2XAH - chains A and B; structure by X-ray diffraction, 3.10 A resolution.

[Chain A]
Molecule: Lysine-specific histone demethylase 1
Organism: Homo sapiens
Notes: EC 1.-.-.-
UniProtKB: O60341 (KDM1_HUMAN); residue numbers follow UniProt; this construct covers 1-852
Chain sequence (852 residues; row label = number of the first residue in the row):
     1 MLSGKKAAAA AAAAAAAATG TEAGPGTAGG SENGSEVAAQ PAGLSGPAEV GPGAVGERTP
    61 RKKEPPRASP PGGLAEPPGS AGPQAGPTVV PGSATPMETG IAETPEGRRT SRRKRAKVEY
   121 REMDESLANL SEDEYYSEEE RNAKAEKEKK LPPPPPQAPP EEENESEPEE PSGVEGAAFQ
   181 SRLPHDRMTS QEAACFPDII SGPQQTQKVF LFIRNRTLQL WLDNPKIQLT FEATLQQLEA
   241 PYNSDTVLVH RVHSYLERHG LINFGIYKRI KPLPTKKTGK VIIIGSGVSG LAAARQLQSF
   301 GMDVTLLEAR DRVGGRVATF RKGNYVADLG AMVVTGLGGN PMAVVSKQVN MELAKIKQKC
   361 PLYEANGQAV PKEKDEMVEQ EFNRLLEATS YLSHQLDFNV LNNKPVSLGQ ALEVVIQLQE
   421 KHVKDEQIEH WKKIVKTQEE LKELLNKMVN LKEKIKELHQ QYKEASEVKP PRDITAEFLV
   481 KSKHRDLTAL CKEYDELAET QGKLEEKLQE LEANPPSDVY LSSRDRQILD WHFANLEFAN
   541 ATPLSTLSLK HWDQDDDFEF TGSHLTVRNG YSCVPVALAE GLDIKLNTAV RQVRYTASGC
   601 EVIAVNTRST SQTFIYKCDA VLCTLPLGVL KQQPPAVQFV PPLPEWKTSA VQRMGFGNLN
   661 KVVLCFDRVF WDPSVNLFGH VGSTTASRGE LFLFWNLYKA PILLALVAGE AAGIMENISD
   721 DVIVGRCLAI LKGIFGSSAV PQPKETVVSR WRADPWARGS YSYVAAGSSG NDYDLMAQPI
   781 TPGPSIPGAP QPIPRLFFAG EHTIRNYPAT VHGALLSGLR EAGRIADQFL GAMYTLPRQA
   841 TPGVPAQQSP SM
Not modelled in the structure: 1-170, 837-852
Residues lining bound ligands: 3-phenylpropanal / FAD: Ile284, Gly285, Ser286, Gly287, Val288, Ser289, Gly290, Leu307, Glu308, Ala309, Arg310, Gly314, Gly315, Arg316, Val317, Leu329, Gly330, Ala331, Met332, Val333, Phe538, Ala539, Tyr571, Thr588, Ala589, Val590, Thr624, Leu625, Pro626, Val629, Val637, Leu659, Lys661, Trp695, Trp751, Trp756, Ser760, Tyr761, Gly800, Glu801, Ala809, Thr810, Val811, His812, Ala814

[Chain B]
Molecule: Rest corepressor 1
Organism: Homo sapiens
UniProtKB: Q9UKL0 (RCOR1_HUMAN); residue numbers follow UniProt; this construct covers 1-482
Chain sequence (482 residues; each row starts with the number of its first residue):
     1 MVEKGPEVSG KRRGRNNAAA SASAAAASAA ASAACASPAA TAASGAAASS ASAAAASAAA
    61 APNNGQNKSL AAAAPNGNSS SNSWEEGSSG SSSDEEHGGG GMRVGPQYQA VVPDFDPAKL
   121 ARRSQERDNL GMLVWSPNQN LSEAKLDEYI AIAKEKHGYN MEQALGMLFW HKHNIEKSLA
   181 DLPNFTPFPD EWTVEDKVLF EQAFSFHGKT FHRIQQMLPD KSIASLVKFY YSWKKTRTKT
   241 SVMDRHARKQ KREREESEDE LEEANGNNPI DIEVDQNKES KKEVPPTETV PQVKKEKHST
   301 QAKNRAKRKP PKGMFLSQED VEAVSANATA ATTVLRQLDM ELVSVKRQIQ NIKQTNSALK
   361 EKLDGGIEPY RLPEVIQKCN ARWTTEEQLL AVQAIRKYGR DFQAISDVIG NKSVVQVKNF
   421 FVNYRRRFNI DEVLQEWEAE HGKEETNGPS NQKPVKSPDN SIKMPEEEDE APVLDVRYAS
   481 AS
Not modelled in the structure: 1-307, 441-482
UniProt features mapped onto this chain:
  - cross-link: Lys297 (Glycyl lysine isopeptide (Lys-Gly) (interchain with G-Cter in SUMO2))

[How chain A and chain B interact]
Pairs across the interface - 88 pairs, chain A then chain B:
  Glu381(A) with Met314(B)
  Arg384(A) with Pro311(B); Lys312(B), hydrogen bond (side chain-backbone); Gly313(B); Met314(B)
  Glu387(A) with Pro311(B)
  Ala388(A) with Pro311(B); Met314(B), hydrophobic
  Tyr391(A) with Arg308(B); Lys309(B); Pro310(B)
  Leu392(A) with Leu316(B), hydrophobic
  Gln395(A) with Arg308(B)
  Leu396(A) with Leu316(B); Gln318(B), hydrogen bond (backbone-side chain); Val321(B), hydrophobic
  Gln417(A) with Val324(B); Ala331(B)
  Leu418(A) with Phe315(B); Asp320(B); Val321(B), hydrophobic; Val324(B), hydrophobic
  Gln419(A) with Gly313(B); Met314(B); Phe315(B), hydrogen bond (side chain-backbone)
  Lys421(A) with Asp320(B), salt bridge; Leu335(B)
  His422(A) with Phe315(B)
  Lys424(A) with Leu335(B); Leu338(B); Asp339(B), salt bridge
  Asp425(A) with Leu338(B)
  Gln427(A) with Leu342(B)
  Ile428(A) with Leu338(B); Glu341(B); Leu342(B), hydrophobic
  Trp431(A) with Val345(B), hydrophobic; Ile349(B), hydrophobic
  Ile434(A) with Ile349(B), hydrophobic
  Val435(A) with Ile349(B), hydrophobic
  Gln438(A) with Ile352(B); Lys353(B); Asn356(B)
  Glu439(A) with Ile352(B)
  Leu441(A) with Asn356(B)
  Lys442(A) with Thr355(B); Asn356(B)
  Leu445(A) with Asn356(B); Leu359(B), hydrophobic; Lys360(B)
  Asn446(A) with Leu359(B)
  Met448(A) with Leu363(B), hydrophobic
  Val449(A) with Lys362(B); Leu363(B), hydrophobic
  Lys452(A) with Lys362(B), hydrogen bond (side chain-backbone); Asp364(B), hydrogen bond (side chain-backbone); Gly366(B), hydrogen bond (side chain-backbone); Ile367(B)
  Ile455(A) with Ile367(B), hydrophobic; Tyr370(B), hydrophobic
  Lys456(A) with Tyr370(B)
  His459(A) with Pro369(B); Tyr370(B)
  Tyr462(A) with Leu372(B)
  Ile474(A) with Leu389(B), hydrophobic; Gln393(B)
  Thr475(A) with Gln393(B)
  Phe478(A) with Leu390(B); Gln393(B); Ala394(B); Lys397(B)
  Lys481(A) with Leu390(B)
  Ser482(A) with Lys397(B); Tyr398(B)
  His484(A) with Leu372(B)
  Arg485(A) with Tyr398(B); Ala404(B)
  Asp486(A) with Lys397(B); Tyr398(B), hydrogen bond
  Leu487(A) with Tyr370(B); Leu372(B), hydrophobic
  Cys491(A) with Ile367(B), hydrophobic
  Tyr494(A) with Leu363(B); Gly366(B); Ile367(B), hydrophobic
  Asp495(A) with Arg371(B), salt bridge
  Glu505(A) with Lys360(B)
  Glu512(A) with Lys353(B), salt bridge
Interface residues without a listed pair, chain A (55 interface residues in all): Leu385, Phe398, Leu401, Val414, Val415, Glu420, Glu477, Gln501
Interface residues without a listed pair, chain B (50 interface residues in all): Ser325, Lys346, Gln348, Val375, Glu386, Asp407, Val408

[Summary]
The interface between chain A and chain B involves 55 residues on one side and 50 on the other, with 7
hydrogen bonds and 4 salt bridges. Among the polar pairs are Lys421(A)-Asp320(B), Lys424(A)-Asp339(B) and
Asp495(A)-Arg371(B). Ligands of chain A: 3-phenylpropanal / FAD.
Here chain A is Lysine-specific histone demethylase 1 and chain B is Rest corepressor 1, both from Homo
sapiens. Entry 2XAH (Crystal structure of LSD1-CoREST in complex with (+)-trans-2- phenylcyclopropyl-1-amine)
was determined by X-ray diffraction together with 2XAF, 2XAG, 2XAJ, 2XAQ and 2XAS from the same study.
